PDB entry 6UTW | X-ray diffraction, 3.85 A resolution | chains CCC and FFF of the 9 polymer chains in the assembly

# Chain CCC
Name: DNA-directed RNA polymerase subunit beta
From: Escherichia coli
Notes: EC 2.7.7.6
UniProt: P0A8V4 (RPOB_ECO57); residues 1-1342 here = UniProt positions 1-1342
Chain sequence (1342 residues; numbered 1 to 1342; the number before each row is that of its first residue):
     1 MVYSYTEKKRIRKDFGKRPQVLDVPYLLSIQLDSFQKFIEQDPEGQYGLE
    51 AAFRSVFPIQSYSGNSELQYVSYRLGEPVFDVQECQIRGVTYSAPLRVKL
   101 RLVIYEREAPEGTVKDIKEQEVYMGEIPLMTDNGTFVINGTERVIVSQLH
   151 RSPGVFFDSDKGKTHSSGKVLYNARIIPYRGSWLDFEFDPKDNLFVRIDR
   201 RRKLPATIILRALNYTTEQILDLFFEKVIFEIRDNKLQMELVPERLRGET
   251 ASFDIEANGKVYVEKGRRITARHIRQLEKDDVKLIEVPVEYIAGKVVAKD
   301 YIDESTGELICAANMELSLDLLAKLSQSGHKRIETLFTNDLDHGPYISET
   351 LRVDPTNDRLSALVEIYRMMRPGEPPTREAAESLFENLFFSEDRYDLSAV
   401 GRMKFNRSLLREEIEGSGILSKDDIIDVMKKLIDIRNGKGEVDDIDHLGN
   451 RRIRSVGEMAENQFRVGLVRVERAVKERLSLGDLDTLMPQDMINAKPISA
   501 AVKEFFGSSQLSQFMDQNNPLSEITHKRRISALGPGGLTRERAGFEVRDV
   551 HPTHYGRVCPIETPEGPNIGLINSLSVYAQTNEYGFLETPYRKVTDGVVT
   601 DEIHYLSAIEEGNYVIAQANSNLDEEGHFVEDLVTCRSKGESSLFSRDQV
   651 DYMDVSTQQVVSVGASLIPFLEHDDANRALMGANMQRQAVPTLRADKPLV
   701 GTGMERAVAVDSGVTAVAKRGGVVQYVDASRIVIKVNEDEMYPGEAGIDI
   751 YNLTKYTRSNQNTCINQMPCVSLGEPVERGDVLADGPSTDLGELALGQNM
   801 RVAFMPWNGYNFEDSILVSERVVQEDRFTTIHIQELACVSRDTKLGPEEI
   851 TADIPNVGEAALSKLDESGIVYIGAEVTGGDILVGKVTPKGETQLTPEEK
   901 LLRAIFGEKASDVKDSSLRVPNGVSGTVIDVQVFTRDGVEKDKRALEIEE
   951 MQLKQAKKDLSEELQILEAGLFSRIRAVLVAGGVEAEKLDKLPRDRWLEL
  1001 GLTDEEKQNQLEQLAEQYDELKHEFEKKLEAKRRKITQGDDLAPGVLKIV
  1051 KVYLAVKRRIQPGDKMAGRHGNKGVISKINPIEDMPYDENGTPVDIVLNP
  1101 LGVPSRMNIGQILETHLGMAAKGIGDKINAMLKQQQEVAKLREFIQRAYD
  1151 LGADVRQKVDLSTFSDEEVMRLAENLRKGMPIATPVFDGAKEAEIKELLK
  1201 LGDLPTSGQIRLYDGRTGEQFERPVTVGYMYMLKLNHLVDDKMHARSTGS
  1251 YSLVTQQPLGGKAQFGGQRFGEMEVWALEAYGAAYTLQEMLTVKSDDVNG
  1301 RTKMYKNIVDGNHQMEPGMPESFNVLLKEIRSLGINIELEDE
Disordered / not traced: 1-2
Swiss-Prot annotation at these positions:
  - modified residue (N6-acetyllysine): Lys1022, Lys1200
Ion coordination: Mg2+ near Asp814 (its only coordinating residue here)
Ligand contacts: diphosphate (DPO): Glu813, Ser1105, Arg1106

# Chain FFF
Name: RNA polymerase sigma factor RpoS
From: Escherichia coli (strain K12)
UniProt: P13445 (RPOS_ECOLI); residues 1-328 here = UniProt positions 1-328
Chain sequence (336 residues; numbered 1 to 336; the number before each row is that of its first residue):
     1 MGQNTLKVHDLNEDAEFDENGVEVFDEKALVEEEPSDNDLAEEELLSQGA
    51 TQRVLDATQLYLGEIGYSPLLTAEEEVYFARRALRGDVASRRRMIESNLR
   101 LVVKIARRYGNRGLALLDLIEEGNLGLIRAVEKFDPERGFRFSTYATWWI
   151 RQTIERAIMNQTRTIRLPIHIVKELNVYLRTARELSHKLDHEPSAEEIAE
   201 QLDKPVDDVSRMLRLNERITSVDTPLGGDSEKALLDILADEKENGPEDTT
   251 QDDDMKQSIVKWLFELNAKQREVLARRFGLLGYEAATLEDVGREIGLTRE
   301 RVRQIQVEGLRRLREILQTQGLNIEALFLEHHHHHH
Disordered / not traced: 1-52, 330-336
Differences from the reference sequence: conflict Gly2 (Ser in P13445), Glu33 (Gln in P13445); expression tag (329-336)
Swiss-Prot annotation at these positions:
  - DNA-binding region: Leu288 to Val307 (H-T-H motif)
  - region: Asp56 to Ala89 (Sigma-70 factor domain-1)
  - motif: Asp118 to Glu121 (Interaction with polymerase core subunit RpoC)
  - mutagenesis: Lys173 (K173E: Eliminates RpoS proteolysis. Lack of interaction with RssB), Glu174 (E174T: 2-fold increase in RpoS half-life. Does not affect interaction with RssB), Val177 (V177K: 3-fold increase in RpoS half-life), Tyr178 (Y178L: Does not affect RpoS half-life)

# How chain CCC and chain FFF interact
Contacting residue pairs (60):
  Pro95(CCC) - Asp190(FFF)
  Arg97(CCC) - Asp190(FFF)  salt bridge
  Val122(CCC) - His187(FFF)
  Tyr123(CCC) - Ser186(FFF)
  Tyr123(CCC) - His187(FFF)  hydrogen bond (backbone-side chain)
  Tyr123(CCC) - Asp190(FFF)  hydrogen bond (side chain-backbone)
  Glu126(CCC) - Asp190(FFF)
  Glu126(CCC) - His191(FFF)
  Pro372(CCC) - Val54(FFF)
  Pro372(CCC) - Gln59(FFF)
  Gly373(CCC) - Val54(FFF)
  Glu374(CCC) - Val54(FFF)
  Pro375(CCC) - Tyr67(FFF)
  Glu477(CCC) - Arg108(FFF)
  Gln490(CCC) - His187(FFF)
  Gln490(CCC) - Lys188(FFF)
  Ile493(CCC) - His187(FFF)  hydrogen bond (backbone-side chain)
  Asn494(CCC) - Arg183(FFF)
  Ala495(CCC) - His187(FFF)
  Arg540(CCC) - Asp229(FFF)  salt bridge
  Asp842(CCC) - Arg211(FFF)  salt bridge
  Asp842(CCC) - Arg214(FFF)  hydrogen bond (backbone-side chain)
  Asn856(CCC) - Phe328(FFF)  hydrogen bond (side chain-backbone)
  Asn856(CCC) - Leu329(FFF)  hydrogen bond (side chain-backbone)
  Val857(CCC) - Phe328(FFF)
  Gly858(CCC) - Phe328(FFF)
  Pro897(CCC) - Phe278(FFF)
  Glu898(CCC) - Met255(FFF)
  Glu898(CCC) - Lys256(FFF)
  Glu898(CCC) - Ile259(FFF)
  Glu898(CCC) - Leu280(FFF)
  Lys900(CCC) - Arg277(FFF)
  Lys900(CCC) - Phe278(FFF)
  Leu901(CCC) - Ile259(FFF)  hydrophobic
  Leu901(CCC) - Phe278(FFF)  hydrophobic
  Leu901(CCC) - Leu310(FFF)  hydrophobic
  Phe906(CCC) - Asn323(FFF)
  Phe906(CCC) - Leu327(FFF)  hydrophobic
  Arg936(CCC) - Ala195(FFF)
  Arg936(CCC) - Ser210(FFF)
  Asp937(CCC) - Glu196(FFF)
  Thr1248(CCC) - Pro246(FFF)
  Tyr1251(CCC) - Ala239(FFF)
  Tyr1251(CCC) - Asp240(FFF)  hydrogen bond (backbone-backbone)
  Tyr1251(CCC) - Pro246(FFF)
  Leu1253(CCC) - Leu235(FFF)  hydrophobic
  Leu1253(CCC) - Leu238(FFF)
  Val1254(CCC) - Leu235(FFF)  hydrophobic
  Gln1256(CCC) - Asp240(FFF)
  Gln1256(CCC) - Glu243(FFF)
  Leu1259(CCC) - Ile237(FFF)
  Leu1259(CCC) - Ala239(FFF)  hydrophobic
  Gln1264(CCC) - Ile237(FFF)
  Val1298(CCC) - Glu243(FFF)
  Arg1301(CCC) - Pro246(FFF)
  Thr1302(CCC) - Pro246(FFF)
  Tyr1305(CCC) - Glu247(FFF)  hydrogen bond
  Tyr1305(CCC) - Thr250(FFF)
  Lys1306(CCC) - Thr250(FFF)
  Lys1306(CCC) - Asp253(FFF)  salt bridge
Interface residues without a listed pair, chain CCC (49 interface residues in all): Lys496, Thr843, Thr896, Ala904, Ile905, Glu908, Pro1044, Gly1045, Gly1249, Ser1250, Ser1252
Interface residues without a listed pair, chain FFF (45 interface residues in all): Leu179, Asp207, Asp236, Gly245, Thr249, Leu313, Arg314, Ile324

# Overview
49 residues of chain CCC face 45 of chain FFF across their interface; the contacts include 8 hydrogen bonds
and 4 salt bridges. Among the polar pairs are Arg97(CCC)-Asp190(FFF), Arg540(CCC)-Asp229(FFF) and
Asp842(CCC)-Arg211(FFF). Ligands of chain CCC: diphosphate.
Here chain CCC is DNA-directed RNA polymerase subunit beta (Escherichia coli) and chain FFF is RNA polymerase
sigma factor RpoS (Escherichia coli (strain K12)). Entry 6UTW (E. coli sigma-S transcription initiation
complex with a 4-nt RNA ("Fresh" crystal)) was determined by X-ray diffraction together with 6UTV, 6UTX, 6UTY,
6UTZ, 6UU0, 6UU1 and 11 further entries from the same study.
